PDB entry 7TKP | electron microscopy, 4.60 A resolution (low resolution: residue-level contacts below are approximate; hydrogen-bond / salt-bridge calls are withheld) | chains B and E of the 27 polymer chains in the assembly

[Chain B]
Molecule: ATP synthase subunit alpha
Source organism: Saccharomyces cerevisiae
UniProtKB: P07251 (ATPA_YEAST); residues 1-510 here correspond to UniProt positions 36-545 (UniProt number = residue number + 35)
Sequence (510 residues; numbered 1 to 510; the number before each row is that of its first residue):
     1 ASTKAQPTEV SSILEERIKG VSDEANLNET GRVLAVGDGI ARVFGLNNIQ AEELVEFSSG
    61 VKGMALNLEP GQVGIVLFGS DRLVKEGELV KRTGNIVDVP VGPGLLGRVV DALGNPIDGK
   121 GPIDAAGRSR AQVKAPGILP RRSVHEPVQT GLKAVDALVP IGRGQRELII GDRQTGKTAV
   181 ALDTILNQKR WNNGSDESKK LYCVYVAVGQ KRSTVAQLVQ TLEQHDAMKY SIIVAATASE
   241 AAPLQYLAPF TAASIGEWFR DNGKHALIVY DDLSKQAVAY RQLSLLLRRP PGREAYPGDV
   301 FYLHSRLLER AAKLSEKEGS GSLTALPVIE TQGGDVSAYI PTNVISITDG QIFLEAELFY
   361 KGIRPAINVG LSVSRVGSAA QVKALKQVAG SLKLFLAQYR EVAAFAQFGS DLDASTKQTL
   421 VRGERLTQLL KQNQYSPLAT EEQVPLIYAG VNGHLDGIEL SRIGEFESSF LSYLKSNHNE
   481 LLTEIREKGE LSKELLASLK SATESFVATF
Disordered / not traced: 1-2, 510
Curated features (UniProtKB/Swiss-Prot):
  - binding site (ATP): Gly171 to Thr178
  - site: Ser372 (Required for activity)
  - modified residue (Phosphoserine): Ser22, Ser143

[Chain E]
Molecule: ATP synthase subunit beta
Source organism: Saccharomyces cerevisiae
Notes: EC 7.1.2.2
UniProtKB: P00830 (ATPB_YEAST); residues 1-478 here correspond to UniProt positions 34-511 (UniProt number = residue number + 33)
Sequence (478 residues; row label = number of the first residue in the row):
     1 ASAAQSTPIT GKVTAVIGAI VDVHFEQSEL PAILNALEIK TPQGKLVLEV AQHLGENTVR
    61 TIAMDGTEGL VRGEKVLDTG GPISVPVGRE TLGRIINVIG EPIDERGPIK SKLRKPIHAD
   121 PPSFAEQSTS AEILETGIKV VDLLAPYARG GKIGLFGGAG VGKTVFIQEL INNIAKAHGG
   181 FSVFTGVGER TREGNDLYRE MKETGVINLE GESKVALVFG QMNEPPGARA RVALTGLTIA
   241 EYFRDEEGQD VLLFIDNIFR FTQAGSEVSA LLGRIPSAVG YQPTLATDMG LLQERITTTK
   301 KGSVTSVQAV YVPADDLTDP APATTFAHLD ATTVLSRGIS ELGIYPAVDP LDSKSRLLDA
   361 AVVGQEHYDV ASKVQETLQT YKSLQDIIAI LGMDELSEQD KLTVERARKI QRFLSQPFAV
   421 AEVFTGIPGK LVRLKDTVAS FKAVLEGKYD NIPEHAFYMV GGIEDVVAKA EKLAAEAN
Disordered / not traced: 1-6, 476-478
Curated features (UniProtKB/Swiss-Prot):
  - binding site (ATP): Gly157 to Thr164
  - modified residue: Thr79 (Phosphothreonine), Thr204 (Phosphothreonine), Ser340 (Phosphoserine)

[Interface between chain B and chain E]
Residue-residue contacts (7; chain B residue first):
  Leu34(B) with Gly55(E)
  Val36(B) with His53(E)
  Arg82(B) with Ile33(E)
  Ile117(B) with Ala125(E)
  Gln282(B) with Pro283(E)
  Tyr360(B) with Gln375(E); Glu376(E)
Interface residues without a listed pair, chain B (11 interface residues in all): Ala35, Gly37, Val84, Ala238, Ser239
Interface residues without a listed pair, chain E (12 interface residues in all): Ala51, Gln52, Leu54, Phe124, Gly290

[Overview]
11 residues of chain B face 12 of chain E across their interface. Curated annotation (UniProt) lists 8
ATP-binding residues on chain B; 8 ATP-binding residues on chain E.
Here chain B is ATP synthase subunit alpha and chain E is ATP synthase subunit beta, both from Saccharomyces
cerevisiae. Entry 7TKP (Yeast ATP synthase State 3catalytic(b) with 10 mM ATP backbone model) was determined
by electron microscopy together with 7TJS, 7TJT, 7TJU, 7TJV, 7TJW, 7TJX and 30 further entries from the same
study.
